PDB entry 3TEW | X-ray diffraction, 1.45 A resolution | chain A

Chain A:
Protein: Protective antigen
From: Bacillus anthracis
Notes: engineered mutation(s): V303P,H304G
Amino-acid sequence (715 residues; numbered 1 to 735; 20 numbers in that range are skipped by the numbering (no residue carries them; nothing is unmodelled there); the number before each row is that of its first residue):
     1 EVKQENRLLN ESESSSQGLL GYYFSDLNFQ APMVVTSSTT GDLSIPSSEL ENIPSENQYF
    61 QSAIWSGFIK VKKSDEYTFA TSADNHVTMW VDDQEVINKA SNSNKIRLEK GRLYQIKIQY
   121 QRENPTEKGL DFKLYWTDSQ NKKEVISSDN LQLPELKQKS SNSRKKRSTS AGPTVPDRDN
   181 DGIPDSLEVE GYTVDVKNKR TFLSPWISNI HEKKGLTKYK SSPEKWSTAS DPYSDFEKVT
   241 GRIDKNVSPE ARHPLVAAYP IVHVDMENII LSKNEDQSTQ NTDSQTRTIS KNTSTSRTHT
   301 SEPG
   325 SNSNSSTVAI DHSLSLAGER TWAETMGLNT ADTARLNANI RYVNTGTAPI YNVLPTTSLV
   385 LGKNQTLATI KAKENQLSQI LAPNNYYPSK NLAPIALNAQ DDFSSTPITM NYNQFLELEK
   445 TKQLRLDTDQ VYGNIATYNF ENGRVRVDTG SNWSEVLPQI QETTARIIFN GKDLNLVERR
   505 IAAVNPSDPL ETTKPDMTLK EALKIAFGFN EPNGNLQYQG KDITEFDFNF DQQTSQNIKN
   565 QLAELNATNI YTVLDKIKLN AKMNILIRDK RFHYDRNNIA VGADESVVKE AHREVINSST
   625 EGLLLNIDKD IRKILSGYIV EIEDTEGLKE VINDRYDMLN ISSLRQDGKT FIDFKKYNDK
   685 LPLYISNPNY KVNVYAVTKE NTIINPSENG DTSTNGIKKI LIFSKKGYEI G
Not modelled in the structure: 1-14
Bound ions: Ca2+ site 1: D177, D179, D181, I183, E188; Ca2+ site 2: D179, D181, E188, S222, K225, D235
Ligand contacts:
  - 2-methoxyethanol (MXE), molecule 1: P232, I459, S475, E479, V480
  - 2-methoxyethanol (MXE), molecule 2: S294, T295, S296, T331, V332, A333, Q447, I603
  - 2-methoxyethanol (MXE), molecule 3: T380, T381, S382, D451, T452, D453
What the authors report for this chain:
  - contacts within the chain: K117-T169 (backbone contact), K117-P173 (backbone contact), K117-S168, S160-K166 (hydrogen bond), S161-R164 (hydrogen bond), E155-R164 (salt bridge), Q152-R164, L153-R164 (backbone contact), Q158-K166 (backbone contact), Q115-R167 (backbone contact)
  - conformationally variable residues (loop rearrangement, order/disorder transition): K159 to S161, S168 to P173, E275 to R287, E343 to M350

Summary:
Chain A binds 3 copies of 2-methoxyethanol. D177, D179, D181, I183 and E188 coordinate Ca2+ site 1. The Ca2+
site 2 is built by D179, D181, E188, S222, K225 and D235. The paper reports conformational variability at
K159, S168 and E275 among others; contacts within the chain involving K117, T169 and P173 among others.
Chain A is Protective antigen (Bacillus anthracis); the structure, Crystal Structure of Anthrax Protective
Antigen (Membrane Insertion Loop Deleted) to 1.45-A resolution, was determined by X-ray diffraction, deposited
together with 3TEX, 3TEY and 3TEZ.
